4A3F - chains A and N of the 15 polymer chains in the assembly; structure by X-ray diffraction, 3.50 A resolution.

== Chain A ==
Protein: DNA-directed RNA polymerase II subunit RPB1
From: Saccharomyces cerevisiae
Notes: EC 2.7.7.6
Reference sequence: P04050 (RPB1_YEAST); numbering as in UniProt (aligned over 1-1732)
Chain sequence (1732 residues; numbered 1 to 1732; the number before each row is that of its first residue):
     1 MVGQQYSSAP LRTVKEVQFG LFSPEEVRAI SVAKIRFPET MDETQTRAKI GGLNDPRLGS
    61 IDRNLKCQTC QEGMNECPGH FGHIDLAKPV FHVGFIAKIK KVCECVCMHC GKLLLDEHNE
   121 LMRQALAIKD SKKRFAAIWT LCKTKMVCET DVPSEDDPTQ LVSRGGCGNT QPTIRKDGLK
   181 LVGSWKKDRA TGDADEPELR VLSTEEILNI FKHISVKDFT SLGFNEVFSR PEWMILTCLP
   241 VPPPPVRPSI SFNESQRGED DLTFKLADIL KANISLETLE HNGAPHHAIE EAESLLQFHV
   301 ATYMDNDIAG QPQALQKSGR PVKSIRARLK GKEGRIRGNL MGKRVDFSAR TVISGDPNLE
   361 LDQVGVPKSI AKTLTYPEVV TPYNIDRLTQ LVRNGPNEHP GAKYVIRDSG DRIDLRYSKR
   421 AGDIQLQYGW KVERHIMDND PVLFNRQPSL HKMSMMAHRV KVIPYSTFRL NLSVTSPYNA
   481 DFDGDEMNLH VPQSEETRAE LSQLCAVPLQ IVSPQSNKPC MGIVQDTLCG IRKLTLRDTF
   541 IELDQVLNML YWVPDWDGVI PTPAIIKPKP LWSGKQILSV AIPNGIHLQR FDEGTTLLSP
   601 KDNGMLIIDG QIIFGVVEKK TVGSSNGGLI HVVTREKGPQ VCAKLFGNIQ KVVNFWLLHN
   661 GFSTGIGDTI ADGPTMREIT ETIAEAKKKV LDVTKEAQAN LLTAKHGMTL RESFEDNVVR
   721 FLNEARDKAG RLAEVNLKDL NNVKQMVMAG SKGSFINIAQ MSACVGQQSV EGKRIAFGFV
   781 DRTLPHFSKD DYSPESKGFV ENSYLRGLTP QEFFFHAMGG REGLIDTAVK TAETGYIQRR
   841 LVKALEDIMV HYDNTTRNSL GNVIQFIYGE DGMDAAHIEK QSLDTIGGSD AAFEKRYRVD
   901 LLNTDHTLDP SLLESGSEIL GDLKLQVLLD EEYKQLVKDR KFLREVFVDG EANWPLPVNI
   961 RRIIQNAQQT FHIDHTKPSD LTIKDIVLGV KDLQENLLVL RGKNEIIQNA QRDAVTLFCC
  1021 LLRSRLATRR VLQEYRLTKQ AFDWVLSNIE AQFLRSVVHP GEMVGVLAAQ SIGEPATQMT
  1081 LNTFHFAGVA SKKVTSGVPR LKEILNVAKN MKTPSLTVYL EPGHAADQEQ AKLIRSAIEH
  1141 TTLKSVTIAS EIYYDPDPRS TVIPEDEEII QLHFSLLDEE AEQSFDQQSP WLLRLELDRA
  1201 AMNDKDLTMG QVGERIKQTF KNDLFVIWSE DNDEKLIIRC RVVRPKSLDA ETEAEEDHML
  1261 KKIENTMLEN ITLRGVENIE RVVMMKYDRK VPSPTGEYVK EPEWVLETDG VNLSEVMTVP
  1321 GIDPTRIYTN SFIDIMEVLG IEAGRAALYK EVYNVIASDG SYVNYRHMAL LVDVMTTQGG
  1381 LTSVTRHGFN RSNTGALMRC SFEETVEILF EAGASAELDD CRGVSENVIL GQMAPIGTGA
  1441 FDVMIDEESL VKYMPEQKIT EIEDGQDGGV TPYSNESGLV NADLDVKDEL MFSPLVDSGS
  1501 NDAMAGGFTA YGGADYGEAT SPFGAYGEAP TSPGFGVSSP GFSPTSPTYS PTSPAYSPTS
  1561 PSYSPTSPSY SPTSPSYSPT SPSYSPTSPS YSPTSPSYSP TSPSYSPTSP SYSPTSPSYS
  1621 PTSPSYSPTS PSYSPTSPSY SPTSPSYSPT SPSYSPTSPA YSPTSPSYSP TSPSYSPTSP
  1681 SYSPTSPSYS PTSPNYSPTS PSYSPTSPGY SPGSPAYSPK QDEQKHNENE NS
Disordered / not traced: 1-2, 1084-1091, 1177-1186, 1244-1253, 1456-1732
Ion coordination: Zn2+ site 1: Cys67, Cys70, Cys77, His80; Zn2+ site 2: Cys107, Cys110, Cys148, Cys167; Mg2+: Asp481, Asp483, Asp485 (shared with 1 residue of chain P)
Ligand contacts: AMP-CPP (APC; diphosphomethylphosphonic acid adenosyl ester): Arg446, Pro448, Asn479, Asp481, Asp483, Gln1078, Leu1081, Asn1082
Curated features (UniProtKB/Swiss-Prot):
  - region: Pro248 to Asp260 (Lid loop), Asn306 to Lys323 (Rudder loop), Pro810 to Glu822 (Bridging helix)
  - binding site (Zn(2+)): Cys67, Cys70, Cys77, His80, Cys107, Cys110, Cys148, Cys167
  - binding site (Mg(2+)): Asp481, Asp483, Asp485
  - modified residue: Thr1471 (Phosphothreonine)
  - cross-link (Glycyl lysine isopeptide (Lys-Gly)): Lys695 (interchain with G-Cter in ubiquitin), Lys1246 (interchain with G-Cter in ubiquitin), Lys1350 (interchain with G-Cter in ubiquitin)
What the authors report for this chain:
  - conformationally variable residues (loop rearrangement, order/disorder transition): Gln1078 to Thr1083, Phe1084 to Lys1092
  - binding site for AMP-CPP: Arg446, Asn479, Gln1078, Leu1081
  - specificity-determining residues: Asn479, Gln1078
  - mutagenesis - Q1078N, Q1078S: abolished growth (citing earlier work)

== Chain N ==
Molecule: 14-nt DNA strand
Sequence (14 nucleotides; numbered 1 to 14; the number before each row is that of its first residue):
     1 TAAGTACTTG AGCT
Disordered / not traced: 1, 13-14

== Chain A / chain N interface ==
Pairs across the interface - 7 pairs, chain A then chain N:
  Lys101(A) with DT8(N), salt bridge to the phosphate
  Trp139(A) with DT8(N), phosphate contact
  Ala1108(A) with DT5(N), phosphate contact
  Lys1109(A) with DT5(N), phosphate contact
  Arg1386(A) with DG4(N), base contact
  His1387(A) with DA6(N), sugar contact
  Arg1391(A) with DC7(N), salt bridge to the phosphate
Also at the interface, not in a pair above, chain A (9 interface residues in all): Lys100, Lys1102
Also at the interface, not in a pair above, chain N (6 interface residues in all): DT9

== In short ==
9 residues of chain A face 6 of chain N across their interface, with 2 salt bridges. Polar pairs include
Lys101(A)-DT8(N) and Arg1391(A)-DC7(N). Ligands of chain A: AMP-CPP. The paper reports a binding site for
AMP-CPP at Arg446(A), Asn479(A) and Gln1078(A) among others; Q1078N and Q1078S of chain A abolish growth.
Chain A is DNA-directed RNA polymerase II subunit RPB1 (Saccharomyces cerevisiae) and chain N is a 14-nt DNA
strand; the structure, RNA Polymerase II initial transcribing complex with a 6nt DNA-RNA hybrid and soaked
with AMPCPP, was determined by X-ray diffraction (same publication as 4A3B, 4A3C, 4A3D, 4A3E, 4A3G, 4A3I and 4
further entries).
